PDB entry 7H1M | X-ray diffraction, 1.61 A resolution | chains A and B

# Chain A
Name: Serine protease subunit NS2B
Source organism: Zika virus
UniProt: Q32ZE1 (POLG_ZIKV); residues 46-89 here correspond to UniProt positions 1414-1457 (UniProt number = residue number + 1368)
Chain sequence (46 residues; numbered 44 to 89; the number before each row is that of its first residue):
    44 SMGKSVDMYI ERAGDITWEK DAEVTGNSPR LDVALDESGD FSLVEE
Disordered / not traced: 44-49, 89
Sequence notes: expression tag (44-45)

# Chain B
Name: Serine protease NS3
Source organism: Zika virus
Notes: EC 3.4.21.91, 3.6.1.15, 3.6.4.13
UniProt: Q32ZE1 (POLG_ZIKV); residues 11-177 here correspond to UniProt positions 1509-1675 (UniProt number = residue number + 1498)
Chain sequence (168 residues; each row starts with the number of its first residue):
    10 MKEVKKGETT DGVYRVMTRR LLGSTQVGVG VMQEGVFHTM WHVTKGAALR SGEGRLDPYW
    70 GDVKQDLVSY CGPWKLDAAW DGLSEVQLLA VPPGERAKNI QTLPGIFKTK DGDIGAVALD
   130 YPAGTSGSPI LDKCGRVIGL YGNGVVIKNG SYVSAITQGK REEETPVE
Disordered / not traced: 10-15, 172-177
Sequence notes: initiating methionine (10); conflict Lys-107 (Arg1605 in Q32ZE1)
Curated features (UniProtKB/Swiss-Prot):
  - active site (Charge relay system): His-51, Asp-75, Ser-135
Ligand contacts: A1AJN (1-[1-(pyridin-2-yl)cyclopentyl]methanamine): Asp-129, Tyr-130, Pro-131, Ala-132, Ser-135, Tyr-150, Gly-151, Val-155, Tyr-161

# How chain A and chain B interact
Pairs across the interface - 95 pairs, chain A then chain B:
  Met-51(A) / Met-26(B)
  Met-51(A) / Val-36(B)  hydrophobic
  Met-51(A) / Val-52(B)
  Met-51(A) / Thr-53(B)
  Met-51(A) / Leu-58(B)
  Met-51(A) / Arg-59(B)  hydrogen bond (backbone-backbone)
  Tyr-52(A) / Arg-24(B)
  Tyr-52(A) / Val-25(B)
  Tyr-52(A) / Met-26(B)  hydrogen bond (backbone-backbone)
  Tyr-52(A) / Arg-28(B)  hydrogen bond
  Tyr-52(A) / Ser-33(B)
  Tyr-52(A) / Arg-59(B)
  Ile-53(A) / Tyr-23(B)  hydrophobic
  Ile-53(A) / Arg-24(B)
  Ile-53(A) / Met-41(B)  hydrophobic
  Ile-53(A) / Phe-46(B)  hydrophobic
  Ile-53(A) / Arg-59(B)  hydrogen bond (backbone-backbone)
  Ile-53(A) / Leu-65(B)  hydrophobic
  Glu-54(A) / Tyr-23(B)
  Glu-54(A) / Arg-24(B)  hydrogen bond (backbone-backbone)
  Arg-55(A) / Glu-17(B)
  Arg-55(A) / Thr-19(B)
  Arg-55(A) / Asp-20(B)  hydrogen bond (side chain-backbone)
  Arg-55(A) / Gly-21(B)
  Arg-55(A) / Val-22(B)
  Arg-55(A) / Tyr-23(B)
  Ala-56(A) / Val-22(B)  hydrogen bond (backbone-backbone)
  Ala-56(A) / Val-100(B)  hydrophobic
  Ala-56(A) / Ala-106(B)
  Gly-57(A) / Gly-21(B)
  Gly-57(A) / Val-22(B)  hydrogen bond (backbone-backbone)
  Asp-58(A) / Leu-98(B)
  Ile-59(A) / Gly-21(B)
  Ile-59(A) / Val-22(B)
  Ile-59(A) / Val-40(B)  hydrophobic
  Ile-59(A) / Leu-98(B)  hydrophobic
  Ile-59(A) / Leu-140(B)  hydrophobic
  Ile-59(A) / Gly-144(B)
  Ile-59(A) / Val-146(B)  hydrophobic
  Thr-60(A) / Asn-108(B)  hydrogen bond (backbone-side chain)
  Thr-60(A) / Leu-140(B)
  Trp-61(A) / Glu-94(B)
  Trp-61(A) / Val-95(B)
  Trp-61(A) / Gln-96(B)
  Trp-61(A) / Gln-110(B)
  Trp-61(A) / Leu-140(B)
  Trp-61(A) / Asp-141(B)
  Trp-61(A) / Lys-142(B)
  Glu-62(A) / Gln-96(B)  hydrogen bond (backbone-side chain)
  Glu-62(A) / Asn-108(B)
  Ala-65(A) / Gln-96(B)
  Ala-65(A) / Asn-108(B)
  Glu-66(A) / Ile-109(B)
  Glu-66(A) / Gln-110(B)  hydrogen bond (backbone-backbone)
  Val-67(A) / Glu-94(B)
  Val-67(A) / Gln-110(B)
  Thr-68(A) / Ile-109(B)
  Thr-68(A) / Gln-110(B)  hydrogen bond (backbone-backbone)
  Thr-68(A) / Thr-111(B)  hydrogen bond (backbone-side chain)
  Thr-68(A) / Leu-128(B)
  Gly-69(A) / Thr-111(B)
  Gly-69(A) / Ala-127(B)
  Asn-70(A) / Leu-112(B)
  Asn-70(A) / Ala-127(B)
  Ser-71(A) / Leu-112(B)  hydrogen bond (side chain-backbone)
  Ser-71(A) / Pro-113(B)
  Ser-71(A) / Gly-114(B)
  Pro-72(A) / Gly-114(B)
  Pro-72(A) / Ile-115(B)  hydrogen bond (backbone-backbone)
  Pro-72(A) / Ala-127(B)
  Pro-72(A) / Val-162(B)  hydrophobic
  Arg-73(A) / Ile-115(B)
  Arg-73(A) / Lys-117(B)
  Leu-74(A) / Ile-115(B)  hydrogen bond (backbone-backbone)
  Leu-74(A) / Phe-116(B)
  Leu-74(A) / Lys-117(B)  hydrogen bond (backbone-backbone)
  Leu-74(A) / Ile-156(B)  hydrophobic
  Asp-75(A) / Lys-117(B)
  Val-76(A) / Phe-116(B)  hydrophobic
  Val-76(A) / Lys-117(B)  hydrogen bond (backbone-backbone)
  Val-76(A) / Thr-118(B)
  Leu-78(A) / Lys-73(B)
  Asp-79(A) / Lys-73(B)
  Glu-80(A) / Lys-73(B)
  Ser-81(A) / Val-72(B)
  Gly-82(A) / Val-72(B)
  Gly-82(A) / Lys-73(B)
  Gly-82(A) / Asn-152(B)  hydrogen bond (backbone-side chain)
  Phe-84(A) / Phe-116(B)  hydrophobic
  Phe-84(A) / Asn-152(B)
  Phe-84(A) / Gly-153(B)
  Phe-84(A) / Val-154(B)
  Phe-84(A) / Ala-164(B)  hydrophobic
  Ser-85(A) / Val-154(B)
  Leu-86(A) / Val-154(B)  hydrophobic
Interface residues without a listed pair, chain A (33 interface residues in all): Asp-50
Interface residues without a listed pair, chain B (58 interface residues in all): Thr-27, Ala-57, Ser-60, Ile-123, Pro-138, Val-155

# Summary
The interface between chain A and chain B involves 33 residues on one side and 58 on the other; the contacts
include 19 hydrogen bonds. Polar pairs include Tyr-52(A)/Arg-28(B), Arg-55(A)/Asp-20(B) and
Thr-60(A)/Asn-108(B). Bound to chain B: compound A1AJN.
Chain A is Serine protease subunit NS2B and chain B is Serine protease NS3, both from Zika virus; the
structure, PanDDA analysis group deposition -- Crystal Structure of ZIKV NS2B-NS3 protease in complex with
POB0075, was determined by X-ray diffraction.
